PDB entry 5XGM | X-ray diffraction, 2.95 A resolution | chain A

Chain A:
Name: Epidermal growth factor receptor
From: Homo sapiens
Notes: EC 2.7.10.1
UniProtKB: P00533 (EGFR_HUMAN); residues 696-1022 here = UniProt positions 696-1022
Chain sequence (331 residues; each row starts with the number of its first residue):
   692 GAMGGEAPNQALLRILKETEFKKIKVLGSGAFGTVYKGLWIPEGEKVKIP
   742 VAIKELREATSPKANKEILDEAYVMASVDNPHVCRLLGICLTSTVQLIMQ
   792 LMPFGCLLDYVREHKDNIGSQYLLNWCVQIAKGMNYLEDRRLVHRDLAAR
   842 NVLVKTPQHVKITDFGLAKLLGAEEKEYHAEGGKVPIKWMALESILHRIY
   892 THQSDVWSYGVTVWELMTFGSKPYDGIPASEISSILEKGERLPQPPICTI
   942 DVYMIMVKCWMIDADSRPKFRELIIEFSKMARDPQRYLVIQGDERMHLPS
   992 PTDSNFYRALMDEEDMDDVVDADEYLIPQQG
Not modelled in the structure: 692-695, 723, 749-751, 859-874, 988, 991-1005, 1020-1022
Differences from the reference sequence: expression tag (692-695); engineered mutation M790 (Thr in P00533)
UniProt features mapped onto this chain:
  - active site: D837 (Proton acceptor)
  - binding site (ATP): L718 to V726, K745, D855
  - site: Y1016 (Important for interaction with PIK3C2B)
  - modified residue: K745 (N6-(2-hydroxyisobutyryl)lysine), Y869 (Phosphotyrosine), S991 (Phosphoserine), S995 (Phosphoserine), Y998 (Phosphotyrosine), Y1016 (Phosphotyrosine)
  - cross-link (Glycyl lysine isopeptide (Lys-Gly)): K716 (interchain with G-Cter in ubiquitin), K737 (interchain with G-Cter in ubiquitin), K754 (interchain with G-Cter in ubiquitin), K757 (interchain with G-Cter in ubiquitin), K867 (interchain with G-Cter in ubiquitin), K929 (interchain with G-Cter in ubiquitin), K960 (interchain with G-Cter in ubiquitin), K970 (interchain with G-Cter in ubiquitin)
  - natural variant: E709 (E709A: Found in a lung cancer sample; E709G: Found in a lung cancer sample; E709K: Found in a lung cancer sample), G719 (G719A: Found in a lung cancer sample; G719C: Found in a lung cancer sample; G719D: Found in a lung cancer sample; G719S: Found in a lung cancer sample), G724 (G724S: Found in a lung cancer sample), E734 (E734K: Found in a lung cancer sample), E746 to S752 (sequence variant, change not given here; Found in a lung cancer sample), E746 to T751 (sequence variant, change not given here; Found in a lung cancer sample), E746 to A750 (deletion: Found in a lung cancer sample), E746 (deletion: Found in a lung cancer sample), L747 to T751 (deletion: Found in a lung cancer sample), L747 to E749 (deletion: Found in a lung cancer sample), L747 (L747F: Found in a lung cancer sample), R748 (R748P: Found in a lung cancer sample), 12 further natural variant entries in UniProt
  - mutagenesis: P699 (P699A: Reduced phosphorylation), N700 (N700A: Abolishes phosphorylation), L704 (L704A: Abolishes phosphorylation), R705 (R705A: Abolishes phosphorylation), I706 (I706A: Abolishes phosphorylation), K745 (K745A/M: Abolishes kinase activity), D974 (D974A: Strongly reduced phosphorylation), R977 (R977A: Reduced phosphorylation), E1005 to D1006 (Constitutively activated kinase), Y1016 (Y1016F: 50% decrease in interaction with PIK3C2B. 65% decrease in interaction with PIK3C2B; when associated with F-1197. Abolishes interaction with PIK3C2B; when associated with F-1197 and F-1092)
Residues lining bound ligands: Go 6976 (85X; 12-(2-Cyanoethyl)-6,7,12,13-tetrahydro-13-methyl-5-oxo-5H-indolo[2,3-a]pyrrolo[3,4-c]carbazole): L718, V726, A743, K745, M790, Q791, L792, M793, P794, G796, L844

Overview:
Ligands of chain A: Go 6976. UniProt lists active-site residue D837, 11 ATP-binding residues and 11
mutagenesis sites.
Chain A is Epidermal growth factor receptor (Homo sapiens); the structure, Crystal structure of EGFR 696-1022
T790M in complex with Go6976, was determined by X-ray diffraction, deposited together with 5XGN.
